PDB entry 5ZAU | solution NMR | chains A and B

== Chain A ==
Molecule: Tyrosine-protein kinase Fyn
Source organism: Homo sapiens
Notes: EC 2.7.10.2
Reference sequence: P06241 (FYN_HUMAN); residues 85-141 here = UniProt positions 85-141
Sequence (57 residues; numbered 85 to 141; the number before each row is that of its first residue):
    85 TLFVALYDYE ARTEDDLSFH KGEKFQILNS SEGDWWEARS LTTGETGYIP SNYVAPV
What the authors report for this chain:
  - specificity-determining residues: Asp99

== Chain B ==
Molecule: Monobody Binder
Source organism: Sulfolobus solfataricus
Notes: antibody fragment or engineered binder
Sequence (64 residues; row label = number of the first residue in the row):
     1 MATVKFKYKG EEKQVDISKI VFVTRYGKQI FFRYDLGGGK PGFGVVSEKD APKELLQKLE
    61 KQKK
What the authors report for this chain:
  - mutagenesis - P41A: decreased binding to Tyrosine-protein kinase Fyn (chain A)
  - mutagenesis - P41A: abolished binding to mCer-Fyn

== How chain A and chain B interact ==
Pairs across the interface (35; chain A residue first):
  Leu90(A) with Tyr26(B)
  Tyr91(A) with Tyr26(B)
  Tyr93(A) with Thr24(B)
  Arg96(A) with Val21(B); Phe22(B); Lys64(B)
  Thr97(A) with Phe22(B)
  Asp99(A) with Phe22(B); Arg33(B)
  Asp100(A) with Phe22(B)
  Glu116(A) with Tyr8(B); Phe43(B)
  Gly117(A) with Tyr8(B); Lys9(B); Phe43(B)
  Asp118(A) with Tyr8(B); Lys9(B); Phe31(B); Phe43(B); Gly44(B); Val45(B)
  Trp119(A) with Phe22(B); Thr24(B); Phe31(B); Phe32(B); Phe43(B)
  Tyr132(A) with Phe43(B)
  Ser135(A) with Phe31(B)
  Asn136(A) with Thr24(B); Tyr26(B); Gln29(B); Phe31(B)
  Tyr137(A) with Thr24(B); Arg25(B); Tyr26(B)
Interface residues without a listed pair, chain A (16 interface residues in all): Pro134
The authors on this interface:
  - pairs named by the authors: Asp99(A)-Arg33(B) (salt bridge), Asp118(A)-Lys9(B) (salt bridge)
  - interface residues, chain A: Tyr91(A), Arg96(A), Trp119(A), Tyr132(A), Asn136(A), Tyr137(A)
  - interface residues, chain B: Phe22(B), Thr24(B), Arg25(B), Tyr26(B), Phe31(B), Phe32(B)

== Summary ==
16 residues of chain A and 15 residues of chain B are in contact. The paper describes salt bridges between
Asp99(A) and Arg33(B) and Asp118(A) and Lys9(B). The paper reports that P41A of chain B reduces binding to
Tyrosine-protein kinase Fyn (chain A); interface residues Tyr91(A), Arg96(A) and Phe22(B) among others.
Chain A is Tyrosine-protein kinase Fyn (Homo sapiens) and chain B is Monobody Binder (Sulfolobus
solfataricus); the structure, Complex of the human FYN SH3 and monobody binder, was determined by solution
NMR.
